Entry 6N99 (X-ray diffraction, 2.80 A resolution); this record covers chains C and D of the 4 polymer chains in the assembly.

[Chain C (and D)]
Molecule: Xylose isomerase
Organism: Streptomyces sp. F-1
Notes: EC 5.3.1.5; chain D of this document is another copy of the same molecule, construct and numbering; everything in this record applies to it too
UniProt: A0A1K2FKX8 (A0A1K2FKX8_9ACTN); residues 1-388 here = UniProt positions 1-388
Amino-acid sequence (388 residues; numbered 1 to 388; the number before each row is that of its first residue):
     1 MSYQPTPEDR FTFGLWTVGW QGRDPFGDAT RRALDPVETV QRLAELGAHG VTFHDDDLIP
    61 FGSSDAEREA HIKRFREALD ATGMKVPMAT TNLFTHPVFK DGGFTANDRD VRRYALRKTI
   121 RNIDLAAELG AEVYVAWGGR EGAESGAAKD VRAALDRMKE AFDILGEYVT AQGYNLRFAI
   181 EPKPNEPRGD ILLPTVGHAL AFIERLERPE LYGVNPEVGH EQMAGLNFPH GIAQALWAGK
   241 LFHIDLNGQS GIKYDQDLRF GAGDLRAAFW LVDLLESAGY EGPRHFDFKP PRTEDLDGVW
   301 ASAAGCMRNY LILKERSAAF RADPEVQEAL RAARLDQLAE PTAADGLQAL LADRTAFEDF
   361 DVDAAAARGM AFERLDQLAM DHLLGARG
Not modelled in the structure: 1-2, 387-388
Bound ions: Mg2+: Glu217, Asp255, Asp257

[How chain C and chain D interact]
Residue-residue contacts (56; chain C residue first):
  Asp24(C) - Arg140(D)  salt bridge
  Pro25(C) - Pro25(D)  hydrophobic
  Phe26(C) - Phe94(D)
  Phe26(C) - Thr95(D)  hydrogen bond (backbone-backbone)
  Phe26(C) - Arg140(D)  hydrogen bond (backbone-side chain)
  Phe26(C) - Lys183(D)
  Phe26(C) - Glu186(D)
  Phe26(C) - Pro187(D)
  Gly27(C) - Phe94(D)
  Gly27(C) - Thr95(D)
  Gly27(C) - Arg140(D)
  Asp28(C) - Thr95(D)  hydrogen bond (backbone-backbone)
  Ala29(C) - Pro97(D)
  Thr30(C) - Lys100(D)
  Phe94(C) - Phe26(D)
  Phe94(C) - Gly27(D)
  Thr95(C) - Phe26(D)  hydrogen bond (backbone-backbone)
  Thr95(C) - Gly27(D)
  Thr95(C) - Asp28(D)  hydrogen bond (backbone-backbone)
  Pro97(C) - Ala29(D)
  Pro97(C) - Thr30(D)
  Lys100(C) - Arg292(D)
  Trp137(C) - Phe26(D)  hydrophobic
  Arg140(C) - Asp24(D)  salt bridge
  Arg140(C) - Phe26(D)
  Arg140(C) - Gly27(D)
  Arg140(C) - Arg292(D)
  Glu144(C) - Thr293(D)
  Lys183(C) - Phe26(D)
  Asn185(C) - Lys253(D)
  Asn185(C) - Tyr254(D)
  Glu186(C) - Pro25(D)
  Glu186(C) - Phe26(D)
  Glu186(C) - Tyr254(D)
  Pro187(C) - Asp24(D)
  Pro187(C) - Tyr254(D)  hydrogen bond (backbone-side chain)
  Arg188(C) - Tyr254(D)  hydrogen bond (backbone-side chain)
  Arg188(C) - Thr293(D)
  Gly189(C) - Lys253(D)  hydrogen bond (backbone-side chain)
  Gly189(C) - Tyr254(D)  hydrogen bond (backbone-side chain)
  Asp190(C) - Lys253(D)  salt bridge
  Ile252(C) - Ile252(D)
  Lys253(C) - Asn185(D)
  Lys253(C) - Gly189(D)  hydrogen bond (side chain-backbone)
  Lys253(C) - Asp190(D)  salt bridge
  Tyr254(C) - Glu186(D)
  Tyr254(C) - Pro187(D)  hydrogen bond (side chain-backbone)
  Tyr254(C) - Arg188(D)  hydrogen bond (side chain-backbone)
  Tyr254(C) - Gly189(D)
  Tyr254(C) - Tyr254(D)  hydrophobic
  Gln256(C) - Gly189(D)
  Arg292(C) - Phe94(D)
  Arg292(C) - Phe99(D)
  Arg292(C) - Lys100(D)
  Arg292(C) - Arg140(D)
  Thr293(C) - Lys100(D)
Interface residues without a listed pair, chain C (29 interface residues in all): Trp20, His96
Interface residues without a listed pair, chain D (31 interface residues in all): His96, Asp101, Trp137, Gln256, Leu258, Pro291

[Overview]
Chain C and chain D form an interface of 29 and 31 residues respectively; the contacts include 12 hydrogen
bonds and 4 salt bridges. Polar contacts include Asp24(C)-Arg140(D), Asp190(C)-Lys253(D) and
Phe26(C)-Arg140(D). Glu217(C), Asp255(C) and Asp257(C) coordinate Mg2+.
Both chains are Xylose isomerase (Streptomyces sp. F-1). Entry 6N99 (Xylose isomerase 2F1 variant from
Streptomyces sp. F-1) was determined by X-ray diffraction, deposited together with 6N98.
